3DL5 - chains C and D; structure by X-ray diffraction, 2.74 A resolution.

[Chain C (and D)]
Name: Dihydrofolate reductase, DHFR
Source organism: Cryptosporidium hominis
Notes: EC 1.5.1.3; chain D of this document is another copy of the same molecule, construct and numbering; everything in this record applies to it too
UniProt: Q5CGA3 (Q5CGA3_CRYHO); numbering as in UniProt (aligned over 1-521)
Chain sequence (521 residues; each row starts with the number of its first residue):
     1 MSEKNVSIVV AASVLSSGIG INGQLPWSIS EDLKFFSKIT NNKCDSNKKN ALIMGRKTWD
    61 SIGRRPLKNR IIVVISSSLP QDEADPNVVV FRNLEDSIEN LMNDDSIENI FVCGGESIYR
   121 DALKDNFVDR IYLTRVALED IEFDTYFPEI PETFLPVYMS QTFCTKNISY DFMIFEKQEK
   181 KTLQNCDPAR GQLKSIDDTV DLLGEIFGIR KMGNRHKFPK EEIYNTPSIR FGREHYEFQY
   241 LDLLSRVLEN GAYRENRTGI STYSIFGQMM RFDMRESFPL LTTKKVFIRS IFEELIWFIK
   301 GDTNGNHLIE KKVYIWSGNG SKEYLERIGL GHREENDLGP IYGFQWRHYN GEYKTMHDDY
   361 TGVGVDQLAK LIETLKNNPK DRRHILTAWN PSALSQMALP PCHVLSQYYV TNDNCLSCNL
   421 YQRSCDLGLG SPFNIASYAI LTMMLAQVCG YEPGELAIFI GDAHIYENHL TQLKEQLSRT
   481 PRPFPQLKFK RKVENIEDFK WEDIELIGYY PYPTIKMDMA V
Unresolved in the structure: 1-2, 182-192 (chain D: 1-2, 181-192)
Construct notes: engineered mutation Phe-287 (Ala in Q5CGA3)
Residues lining bound ligands:
  - 10-propargyl-5,8-dideazafolic acid (CB3): Lys-284, Phe-287, Ser-290, Glu-294, Ile-315, Trp-316, Asn-319, Leu-399, Asp-426, Leu-429, Gly-430, Phe-433, Asn-434, Tyr-466, Ile-515, Met-517, Met-519, Ala-520
  - dihydrofolic acid (DHF): Val-9, Val-10, Ala-11, Leu-25, Asp-32, Leu-33, Lys-34, Phe-36, Ser-37, Thr-58, Ile-62, Leu-67, Arg-70, Cys-113, Tyr-119, Thr-134
  - NADPH (NDP; NADPH dihydro-nicotinamide-adenine-dinucleotide phosphate): Val-10, Ala-11, Ile-19, Gly-20, Ile-21, Gly-23, Gln-24, Leu-25, Trp-27, Gly-55, Arg-56, Lys-57, Thr-58, Ser-61, Ile-75, Ser-76, Ser-77, Ser-78, Arg-92, Asn-93, Cys-113, Gly-114, Gly-115, Glu-116, Ser-117, Ile-118, Tyr-119, Asp-121, Thr-145
  - 2'-deoxyuridine 5'-monophosphate (UMP): Arg-257, Tyr-342, Pro-400, Cys-402, His-403, Gln-422, Arg-423, Ser-424, Cys-425, Asp-426, Gly-430, Ser-431, Asn-434, His-464, Tyr-466
Reported in the primary citation:
  - mutagenesis - A287F, A287F/S290G, S290G (100-fold): decreased catalytic activity (citing earlier work)
  - binding site for 10-propargyl-5,8-dideazafolic acid: Phe-287, Ile-315, Leu-399, Asp-426, Leu-429, Gly-430, Phe-433, Met-519
  - binding site for 2'-deoxyuridine 5'-monophosphate: Arg-257, Arg-382, Arg-383, Cys-402, Arg-423, Ser-424, Asp-426, Asn-434, His-464, Tyr-466
  - catalytic residues: Cys-402, Asn-434 (citing earlier work)
  - mutagenesis - A287F: unchanged binding to 10-propargyl-5,8-dideazafolic acid (citing earlier work)

[Interface between chain C and chain D]
Contacting residue pairs (184; chain C residue first):
  Glu-31(C) with Ile-206(D); Phe-207(D); Arg-210(D), salt bridge
  Lys-34(C) with Ile-206(D)
  Phe-35(C) with Leu-203(D), hydrophobic; Ile-206(D), hydrophobic
  Lys-38(C) with Leu-202(D); Glu-205(D), salt bridge; Ile-206(D)
  Ile-39(C) with Leu-202(D)
  Asn-42(C) with Asp-198(D)
  Arg-130(C) with Ser-195(D), hydrogen bond
  Tyr-132(C) with Thr-199(D)
  Val-157(C) with Ile-196(D)
  Tyr-158(C) with Ile-196(D), hydrophobic; Val-200(D), hydrophobic; Leu-203(D)
  Gln-161(C) with Arg-210(D); Lys-211(D); Met-212(D), hydrogen bond (side chain-backbone)
  Phe-163(C) with Phe-207(D), hydrophobic; Lys-211(D)
  Cys-164(C) with Arg-210(D), hydrogen bond (backbone-side chain)
  Tyr-170(C) with Phe-207(D)
  Phe-172(C) with Leu-203(D), hydrophobic; Phe-207(D), hydrophobic
  Ile-174(C) with Thr-199(D)
  Glu-176(C) with Leu-193(D)
  Leu-193(C) with Glu-176(D)
  Lys-194(C) with Cys-44(D), hydrogen bond
  Ser-195(C) with Arg-130(D); Ile-174(D); Glu-176(D)
  Ile-196(C) with Val-157(D); Tyr-158(D), hydrophobic
  Asp-198(C) with Asn-42(D)
  Thr-199(C) with Ile-39(D); Tyr-132(D); Ile-174(D)
  Val-200(C) with Tyr-158(D), hydrophobic; Glu-234(D)
  Leu-202(C) with Lys-38(D)
  Leu-203(C) with Phe-35(D), hydrophobic; Tyr-158(D); Ser-160(D); Phe-172(D), hydrophobic
  Glu-205(C) with Lys-38(D), salt bridge
  Ile-206(C) with Glu-31(D); Lys-34(D); Phe-35(D); Lys-38(D)
  Phe-207(C) with Glu-31(D); Phe-163(D), hydrophobic; Tyr-170(D); Phe-172(D), hydrophobic
  Arg-210(C) with Glu-31(D), salt bridge; Gln-161(D); Phe-163(D); Cys-164(D), hydrogen bond (side chain-backbone); Glu-276(D), salt bridge
  Lys-211(C) with Tyr-158(D); Gln-161(D); Phe-163(D); Glu-234(D), salt bridge
  Met-212(C) with Gln-161(D), hydrogen bond (backbone-side chain); Tyr-236(D); Arg-271(D); Asp-273(D); Glu-455(D)
  Arg-215(C) with Asp-273(D), salt bridge; Arg-275(D); Glu-455(D), salt bridge
  His-216(C) with Arg-271(D); Glu-455(D), salt bridge
  Glu-234(C) with Val-200(D); Lys-211(D), salt bridge
  Tyr-236(C) with Met-212(D)
  Ala-252(C) with Asn-412(D)
  Tyr-253(C) with Asn-412(D), hydrogen bond (backbone-side chain)
  Arg-254(C) with Lys-380(D); Tyr-409(D), hydrogen bond; Val-410(D), hydrogen bond (side chain-backbone); Thr-411(D); Asn-412(D), hydrogen bond
  Glu-255(C) with Lys-380(D)
  Asn-256(C) with Arg-382(D)
  Arg-257(C) with Arg-383(D)
  Ser-264(C) with Tyr-409(D), hydrogen bond
  Phe-266(C) with Gln-407(D); Tyr-409(D), hydrophobic; Ser-417(D); Cys-418(D); Asn-419(D)
  Gly-267(C) with Arg-271(D), hydrogen bond (backbone-side chain); Asn-419(D)
  Gln-268(C) with Arg-271(D); Phe-459(D)
  Met-269(C) with Met-269(D), hydrophobic
  Arg-271(C) with Met-212(D); His-216(D); Phe-266(D); Gly-267(D), hydrogen bond (side chain-backbone); Gln-268(D)
  Asp-273(C) with Met-212(D); Arg-215(D), salt bridge
  Arg-275(C) with Ile-209(D); Arg-215(D)
  Glu-276(C) with Arg-210(D), salt bridge
  Tyr-349(C) with Tyr-349(D), hydrogen bond; Trp-389(D); Asn-390(D); Pro-391(D)
  Asn-350(C) with Asn-350(D), hydrogen bond; Asn-390(D), hydrogen bond; Ser-392(D), hydrogen bond
  Val-365(C) with Ser-392(D)
  Gln-367(C) with Pro-391(D)
  Lys-380(C) with Arg-254(D); Glu-255(D), salt bridge
  Arg-382(C) with Asn-256(D); Arg-423(D), hydrogen bond (backbone-side chain); Ser-424(D); Asp-462(D); His-464(D), hydrogen bond; Tyr-466(D), hydrogen bond
  Arg-383(C) with Arg-257(D); Pro-400(D); Arg-423(D)
  Ile-385(C) with Trp-389(D); Arg-423(D)
  Thr-387(C) with Trp-389(D)
  Trp-389(C) with Tyr-349(D); Ile-385(D); Thr-387(D)
  Asn-390(C) with Asn-350(D), hydrogen bond
  Pro-391(C) with Tyr-349(D); Gln-367(D); Thr-387(D)
  Ser-392(C) with Asn-350(D), hydrogen bond; Val-365(D)
  Pro-400(C) with Arg-383(D)
  Val-404(C) with Leu-405(D), hydrophobic
  Leu-405(C) with Val-404(D), hydrophobic
  Gln-407(C) with Phe-266(D); Tyr-421(D), hydrogen bond; Arg-423(D), hydrogen bond (side chain-backbone); Gly-461(D)
  Tyr-409(C) with Arg-254(D), hydrogen bond; Ser-264(D), hydrogen bond; Phe-266(D), hydrophobic; Asp-462(D)
  Val-410(C) with Arg-254(D), hydrogen bond (backbone-side chain)
  Thr-411(C) with Arg-254(D)
  Asn-412(C) with Ala-252(D); Tyr-253(D), hydrogen bond (side chain-backbone); Arg-254(D), hydrogen bond
  Ser-417(C) with Phe-266(D)
  Cys-418(C) with Phe-266(D)
  Asn-419(C) with Phe-266(D); Gly-267(D), hydrogen bond (side chain-backbone); Tyr-421(D), hydrogen bond; Ile-460(D); Gly-461(D)
  Tyr-421(C) with Gln-407(D), hydrogen bond; Asn-419(D), hydrogen bond; Phe-459(D), hydrophobic
  Arg-423(C) with Arg-382(D), hydrogen bond (side chain-backbone); Arg-383(D); Ile-385(D); Gln-407(D), hydrogen bond (backbone-side chain)
  Ser-424(C) with Arg-382(D)
  Glu-455(C) with Met-212(D); Arg-215(D), salt bridge; His-216(D), salt bridge
  Phe-459(C) with Gln-268(D); Tyr-421(D), hydrophobic; Phe-459(D), hydrophobic
  Ile-460(C) with Asn-419(D)
  Gly-461(C) with Gln-407(D); Asn-419(D)
  Asp-462(C) with Arg-382(D); Tyr-409(D)
  His-464(C) with Arg-382(D), hydrogen bond
  Tyr-466(C) with Arg-382(D), hydrogen bond
Other interface residues (no listed pair), chain C (96 interface residues in all): Ser-160, Thr-165, Ile-209, Gly-213, Phe-231, Thr-258, Thr-262, Phe-272, Tyr-408, Asp-413, Gly-454
Other interface residues (no listed pair), chain D (95 interface residues in all): Thr-165, Gly-213, Phe-231, Thr-262, Phe-272, Tyr-408, Asp-413, Gln-422

[In short]
Chain C and chain D form an interface of 96 and 95 residues respectively, with 37 hydrogen bonds and 15 salt
bridges. Polar contacts include Glu-31(C)/Arg-210(D), Lys-38(C)/Glu-205(D) and Arg-210(C)/Glu-276(D). The
paper reports catalytic residues Cys-402(C) and Asn-434(C); A287F, A287F/S290G and S290G of chain C reduce
catalytic activity.
Chain C and chain D are both Dihydrofolate reductase, DHFR (Cryptosporidium hominis); the structure, Crystal
Structure of the A287F Active Site Mutant of TS-DHFR from Cryptosporidium hominis, was determined by X-ray
diffraction (same publication as 3DL6).
